Entry 6L4A (electron microscopy, 12.30 A resolution (very low resolution: no residue pairs are listed; an interface is given only as per-side residue counts)); this record covers chains A and J of the 26 polymer chains in the assembly.

== Chain A ==
Name: Histone H3.1
Source organism: Homo sapiens
Reference sequence: P68431 (H31_HUMAN); residues 0-135 here correspond to UniProt positions 1-136 (UniProt number = residue number + 1)
Sequence (139 residues; each row starts with the number of its first residue; numbers below 1 keep their minus sign (Gly-3 is residue -3)):
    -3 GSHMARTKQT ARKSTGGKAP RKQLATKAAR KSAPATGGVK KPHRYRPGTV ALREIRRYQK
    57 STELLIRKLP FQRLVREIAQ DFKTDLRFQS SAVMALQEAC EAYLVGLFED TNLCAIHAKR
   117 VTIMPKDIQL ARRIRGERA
Unresolved in the structure: -3 to 37, 135
Sequence notes: expression tag (-3 to -1)
UniProt features mapped onto this chain:
  - modified residue: Arg2 (Asymmetric dimethylarginine), Thr3 (Phosphothreonine), Lys4 (Allysine), Gln5 (5-glutamyl dopamine), Thr6 (Phosphothreonine), Arg8 (Citrulline), Lys9 (N6,N6,N6-trimethyllysine), Ser10 (ADP-ribosylserine), Thr11 (Phosphothreonine), Lys14 (N6-(2-hydroxyisobutyryl)lysine), Arg17 (Asymmetric dimethylarginine), Lys18 (N6-(2-hydroxyisobutyryl)lysine), Lys23 (N6-(2-hydroxyisobutyryl)lysine), Arg26 (Citrulline), Lys27 (N6,N6,N6-trimethyllysine), Ser28 (ADP-ribosylserine), Lys36 (N6,N6,N6-trimethyllysine), Lys37 (N6-methyllysine), Tyr41 (Phosphotyrosine), Lys56 (N6,N6,N6-trimethyllysine) and 8 more in UniProt
  - lipidation: Lys18 (N6-decanoyllysine)

== Chain J ==
Molecule: 485-nt DNA strand
Sequence (485 nucleotides; numbered -242 to 242; the number before each row is that of its first residue; numbers below 1 keep their minus sign (DA-242 is residue -242)):
  -242 ATCGATGTAT ATATCTGACA CGTGCCTGGA GACTAGGGAG TAATCCCCTT GGCGGTTAAA
  -182 ACGCGGGGGA CAGCGCGTAC GTGCGTTTAA GCGGTGCTAG AGCTGTCTAC GACCAATTGA
  -122 GCGGCCTCGG CACCGGGATT CTGATTATCC AGGCCGTTGG GGCCTATCCA ATCGATGTAT
   -62 ATATCTGACA CGTGCCTGGA GACTAGGGAG TAATCCCCTT GGCGGTTAAA ACGCGGGGGA
    -2 CAGCGCGTAC GTGCGTTTAA GCGGTGCTAG AGCTGTCTAC GACCAATTGA GCGGCCTCGG
    58 CACCGGGATT CTGATTATCC AGGCCGTCCG GGCCTATCCA ATCGATGTAT ATATCTGACA
   118 CGTGCCTGGA GACTAGGGAG TAATCCCCTT GGCGGTTAAA ACGCGGGGGA CAGCGCGTAC
   178 GTGCGTTTAA GCGGTGCTAG AGCTGTCTAC GACCAATTGA GCGGCCTCGG CACCGGGATT
   238 CTGAT

== How chain A and chain J interact ==
At this resolution (12 A) residue pairs are not listed: 19 residues of chain A and 12 of chain J lie at the interface.

== Summary ==
The interface between chain A and chain J involves 19 residues on one side and 12 on the other.
Chain A is Histone H3.1 (Homo sapiens) and chain J is a 485-nt DNA strand; the structure, H3-H3-H3
tri-nucleosome with the 22 base-pair linker DNA, was determined by electron microscopy (same publication as
6L49).
